PDB entry 6YMV | electron microscopy, 3.10 A resolution | chains B and T of the 4 polymer chains in the assembly

== Chain B ==
Protein: Mitochondrial transcription factor 1
Source organism: Saccharomyces cerevisiae (strain ATCC 204508 / S288c)
Notes: EC 2.1.1.-
Reference sequence: P14908 (MTF1_YEAST); numbering as in UniProt (aligned over 2-341)
Amino-acid sequence (354 residues; each row starts with the number of its first residue; numbers below 1 keep their minus sign (Met-12 is residue -12)):
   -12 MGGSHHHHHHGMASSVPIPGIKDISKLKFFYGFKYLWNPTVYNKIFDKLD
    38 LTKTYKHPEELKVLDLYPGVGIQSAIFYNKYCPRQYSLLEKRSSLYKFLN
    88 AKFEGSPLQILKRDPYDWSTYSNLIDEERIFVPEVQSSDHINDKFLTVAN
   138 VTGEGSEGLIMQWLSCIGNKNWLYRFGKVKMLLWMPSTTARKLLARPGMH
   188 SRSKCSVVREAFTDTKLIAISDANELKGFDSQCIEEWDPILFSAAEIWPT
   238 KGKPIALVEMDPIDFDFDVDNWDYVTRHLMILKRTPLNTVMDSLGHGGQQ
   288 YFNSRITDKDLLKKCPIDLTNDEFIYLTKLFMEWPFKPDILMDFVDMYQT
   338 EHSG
Unresolved in the structure: -12 to 1, 337-341
Construct notes: initiating methionine (-12); expression tag (-11 to 1)
Swiss-Prot annotation at these positions:
  - binding site (S-adenosyl-L-methionine): Leu23, Glu77, Asp101, Asn137
What the authors report for this chain:
  - binding site for DNA (33-mer) non-template: Tyr103 to Trp105, Glu144 to Asn156, Ser190 to Cys192
  - mutagenesis - E144F, R178A/K179A: decreased catalytic activity

== Chain T ==
Molecule: DNA (33-MER) template
Sequence (33 nucleotides; row label = number of the first residue in the row):
     9 GCATTATCTACCGACAATATCAATACTTATTCG
Unresolved in the structure: 9-12, 40-41

== How chain B and chain T interact ==
Residue-residue contacts (12; chain B residue first):
  Phe16(B) with DT17(T), phosphate contact
  Tyr18(B) with DT17(T), hydrogen bond to the phosphate
  Ser80(B) with DC16(T), hydrogen bond to the phosphate; DT17(T), hydrogen bond to the phosphate
  Ser81(B) with DT17(T), hydrogen bond to the phosphate
  His187(B) with DC29(T), sugar contact
  Ile268(B) with DA27(T), sugar contact
  Leu269(B) with DT28(T), phosphate contact
  Arg271(B) with DT28(T), hydrogen bond to the phosphate; DC29(T), salt bridge to the phosphate
  Thr272(B) with DT28(T), hydrogen bond to the phosphate
  Met334(B) with DA22(T), base contact
Interface residues without a listed pair, chain B (12 interface residues in all): Lys99, Lys270

== Overview ==
Chain B and chain T form an interface of 12 and 6 residues respectively, with 6 hydrogen bonds and 1 salt
bridge. Polar pairs include Tyr18(B)-DT17(T), Ser80(B)-DC16(T) and Ser80(B)-DT17(T). From the paper: a binding
site for DNA (33-mer) non-template at Tyr103(B), Glu144(B) and Ser190(B); E144F and R178A/K179A of chain B
reduce catalytic activity.
Chain B is Mitochondrial transcription factor 1 (Saccharomyces cerevisiae (strain ATCC 204508 / S288c)) and
chain T is DNA (33-MER) template; the structure, Cryo-EM structure of yeast mitochondrial RNA polymerase
partially-melted transcription initiation complex (PmIC), was determined by electron microscopy (same
publication as 6YMW).
